1VFX - chain A; structure by X-ray diffraction, 2.55 A resolution.

# Chain A
Molecule: PROTEIN (Fusion protein consisting of Kinesin-like protein KIF1A, Kinesin heavy chain isoform 5C and A HIS TAG
From: Mus musculus
Notes: fragment: Motor Domain OF Kinesin-like protein KIF1A and RESIDUES 329-334 OF Kinesin heavy chain isoform 5C
Reference sequence: chimeric construct of P33173, P28738: residues 1-355 from P33173 (KF1A_MOUSE) positions 1-355 (same numbers); residues 356-361 from P28738 positions 329-334 (UniProt number = residue number - 27)
Chain sequence (366 residues; numbered 1 to 366; the number before each row is that of its first residue):
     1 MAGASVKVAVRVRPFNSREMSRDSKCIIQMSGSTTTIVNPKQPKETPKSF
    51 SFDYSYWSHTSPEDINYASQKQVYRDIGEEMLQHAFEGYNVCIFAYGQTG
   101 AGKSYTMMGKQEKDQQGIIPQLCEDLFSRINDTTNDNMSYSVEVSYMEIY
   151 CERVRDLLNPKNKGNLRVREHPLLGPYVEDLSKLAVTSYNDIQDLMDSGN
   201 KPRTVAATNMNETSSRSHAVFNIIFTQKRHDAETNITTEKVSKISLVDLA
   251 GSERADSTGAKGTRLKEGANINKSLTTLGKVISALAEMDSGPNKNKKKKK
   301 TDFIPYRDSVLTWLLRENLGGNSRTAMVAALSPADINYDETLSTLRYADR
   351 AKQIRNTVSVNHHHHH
Not modelled in the structure: 1-3, 255-270, 289-302, 357-366
Sequence notes: expression tag (362-366)
Metal / ion sites: Mg2+ near Ser104 (its only coordinating residue here)
Residues lining bound ligands:
  - ADP (adenosine-5'-diphosphate): Arg11, Arg13, Pro14, Ser58, Tyr67, Gln98, Thr99, Gly100, Ala101, Gly102, Lys103, Ser104, Tyr105
  - aluminium fluoride (AF3): Thr99, Gly100, Lys103, Ser104, Thr213, Ser215, Asp248, Leu249

# In short
Chain A binds aluminium fluoride and ADP.
Chain A is PROTEIN (Fusion protein consisting of Kinesin-like protein KIF1A, Kinesin heavy chain isoform 5C
and A HIS TAG (Mus musculus); the structure, Crystal Structure of the Kif1A Motor Domain Complexed With
ADP-Mg-AlFx, was determined by X-ray diffraction together with 1VFV, 1VFW and 1VFZ from the same study.
